Entry 7NZ4 (electron microscopy, 13.00 A resolution (very low resolution: no residue pairs are listed; an interface is given only as per-side residue counts)); this record covers chains B1 and H1 of the 14 polymer chains in the assembly.

Chain B1:
Protein: Chromosome partition protein MukB
From: Photorhabdus thracensis
Reference sequence: A0A0F7LRY2 (A0A0F7LRY2_9GAMM); residue numbers follow UniProt; this construct covers 1-1482
Chain sequence (1482 residues; row label = number of the first residue in the row):
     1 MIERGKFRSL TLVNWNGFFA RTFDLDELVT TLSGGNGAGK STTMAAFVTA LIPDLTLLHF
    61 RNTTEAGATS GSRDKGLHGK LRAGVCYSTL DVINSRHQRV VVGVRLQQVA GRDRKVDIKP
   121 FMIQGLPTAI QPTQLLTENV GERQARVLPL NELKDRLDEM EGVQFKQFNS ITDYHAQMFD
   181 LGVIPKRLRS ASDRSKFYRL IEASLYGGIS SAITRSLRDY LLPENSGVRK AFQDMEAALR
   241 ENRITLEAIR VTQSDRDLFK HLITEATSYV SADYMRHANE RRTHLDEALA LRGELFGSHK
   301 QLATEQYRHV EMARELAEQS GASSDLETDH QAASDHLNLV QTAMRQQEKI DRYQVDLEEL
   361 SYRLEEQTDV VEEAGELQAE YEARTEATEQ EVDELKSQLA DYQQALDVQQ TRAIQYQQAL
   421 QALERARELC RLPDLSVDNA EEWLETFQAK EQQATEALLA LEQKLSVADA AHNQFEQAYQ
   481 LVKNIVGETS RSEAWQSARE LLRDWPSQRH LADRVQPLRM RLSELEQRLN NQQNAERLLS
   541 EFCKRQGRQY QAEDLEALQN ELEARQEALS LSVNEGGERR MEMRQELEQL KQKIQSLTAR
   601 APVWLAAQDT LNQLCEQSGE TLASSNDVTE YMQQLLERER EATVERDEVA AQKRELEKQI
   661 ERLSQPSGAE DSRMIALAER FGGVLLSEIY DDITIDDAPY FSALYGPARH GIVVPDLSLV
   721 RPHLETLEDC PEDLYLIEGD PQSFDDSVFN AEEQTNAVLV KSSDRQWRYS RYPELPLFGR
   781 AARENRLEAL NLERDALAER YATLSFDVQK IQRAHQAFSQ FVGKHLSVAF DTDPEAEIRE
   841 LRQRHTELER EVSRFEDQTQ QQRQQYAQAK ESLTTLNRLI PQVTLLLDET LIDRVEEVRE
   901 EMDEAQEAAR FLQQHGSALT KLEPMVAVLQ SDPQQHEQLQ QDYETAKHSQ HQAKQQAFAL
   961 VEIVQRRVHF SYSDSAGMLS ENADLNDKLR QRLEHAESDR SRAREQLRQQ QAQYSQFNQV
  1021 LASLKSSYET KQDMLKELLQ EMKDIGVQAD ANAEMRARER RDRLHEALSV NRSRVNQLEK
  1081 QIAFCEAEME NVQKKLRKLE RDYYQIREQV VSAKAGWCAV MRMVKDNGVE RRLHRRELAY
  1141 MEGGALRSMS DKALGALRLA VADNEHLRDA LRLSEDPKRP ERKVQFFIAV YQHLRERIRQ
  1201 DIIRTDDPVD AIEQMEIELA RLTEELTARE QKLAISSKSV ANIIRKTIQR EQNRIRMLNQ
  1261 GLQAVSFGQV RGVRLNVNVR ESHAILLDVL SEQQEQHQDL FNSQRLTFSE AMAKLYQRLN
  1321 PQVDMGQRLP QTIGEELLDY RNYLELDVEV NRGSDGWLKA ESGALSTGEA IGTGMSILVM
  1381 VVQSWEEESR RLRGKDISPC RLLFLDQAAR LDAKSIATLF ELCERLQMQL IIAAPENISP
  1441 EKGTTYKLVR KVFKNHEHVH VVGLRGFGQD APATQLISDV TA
Unresolved in the structure: 1, 1469-1482
Differences from the reference sequence: engineered mutation Gln1407 (Glu in A0A0F7LRY2)
Small-molecule neighbours: 4'-phosphopantetheine (PNS): Arg839, Gln843, Thr846
From the paper describing this entry:
  - mutagenesis - E1407Q: decreased catalytic activity (citing earlier work)
  - mutagenesis - S1366R, D1406A: abolished growth

Chain H1:
Protein: Acyl carrier protein
From: Escherichia coli BL21(DE3)
Reference sequence: A0A6D2XA84 (A0A6D2XA84_ECOLI); residues 0-77 here correspond to UniProt positions 1-78 (UniProt number = residue number + 1)
Chain sequence (78 residues; numbered 0 to 77; the number before each row is that of its first residue; numbering starts at 0):
     0 MSTIEERVKK IIGEQLGVKQ EEVTNNASFV EDLGADSLDT VELVMALEEE FDTEIPDEEA
    60 EKITTVQAAI DYINGHQA
Unresolved in the structure: 0-1, 74-77
Covalent attachments: 4'-phosphopantetheine (PNS) linked to Ser36

Interface between chain B1 and chain H1:
At this resolution (13 A) residue pairs are not listed: 16 residues of chain B1 and 18 of chain H1 lie at the interface.

Overview:
The interface between chain B1 and chain H1 involves 16 residues on one side and 18 on the other. Bound to
chain B1: 4'-phosphopantetheine. Covalently linked 4'-phosphopantetheine: at Ser36(H1). From the paper: S1366R
and D1406A of chain B1 abolish growth; E1407Q of chain B1 reduces catalytic activity.
Chain B1 is Chromosome partition protein MukB (Photorhabdus thracensis) and chain H1 is Acyl carrier protein
(Escherichia coli BL21(DE3)); the structure, Cryo-EM structure of the MukBEF dimer, was determined by electron
microscopy, deposited together with 7NYW, 7NYX, 7NYY, 7NYZ, 7NZ0, 7NZ2 and 7NZ3.
